3WUT - chains A and B of the 3 polymer chains in the assembly; structure by X-ray diffraction, 2.30 A resolution.

== Chain A (and B) ==
Name: Centrosomal protein of 55 kDa
Organism: Homo sapiens
Notes: chain B of this document is another copy of the same molecule, construct and numbering; everything in this record applies to it too
Reference sequence: Q53EZ4 (CEP55_HUMAN); residue numbers follow UniProt; this construct covers 160-217
Sequence (63 residues; each row starts with the number of its first residue):
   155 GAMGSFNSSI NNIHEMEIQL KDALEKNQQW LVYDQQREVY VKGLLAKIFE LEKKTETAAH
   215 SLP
Disordered / not traced: 155-158, 212-217 (chain B: 155-167, 212-217)
Differences from the reference sequence: expression tag (155-159)
Curated features (UniProtKB/Swiss-Prot):
  - mutagenesis: Trp184 (W184A: Abolishes interaction with PDCD6IP), Tyr187 (Y187A: Abolishes interaction with PDCD6IP), Asp188 (D188A: Diminishes interaction with PDCD6IP), Arg191 (R191A: Abolishes interaction with PDCD6IP), Glu192 (E192A: Abolishes interaction with PDCD6IP)

== How chain A and chain B interact ==
Contacting residue pairs (45; chain A residue first):
  Met170(A) - Met170(B)  hydrophobic
  Met170(A) - Leu174(B)  hydrophobic
  Glu171(A) - Met170(B)
  Gln173(A) - Leu174(B)
  Leu174(A) - Met170(B)
  Leu174(A) - Leu174(B)  hydrophobic
  Ala177(A) - Ala177(B)  hydrophobic
  Asn181(A) - Ala177(B)  hydrogen bond (side chain-backbone)
  Asn181(A) - Lys180(B)
  Asn181(A) - Asn181(B)  hydrogen bond
  Trp184(A) - Asn181(B)
  Trp184(A) - Trp184(B)  hydrophobic
  Trp184(A) - Leu185(B)  hydrophobic
  Trp184(A) - Asp188(B)
  Leu185(A) - Trp184(B)  hydrophobic
  Tyr187(A) - Asp188(B)
  Asp188(A) - Trp184(B)
  Asp188(A) - Tyr187(B)  hydrogen bond
  Arg191(A) - Asp188(B)  salt bridge
  Arg191(A) - Arg191(B)
  Arg191(A) - Glu192(B)  salt bridge
  Arg191(A) - Val195(B)
  Glu192(A) - Arg191(B)  salt bridge
  Tyr194(A) - Leu199(B)
  Val195(A) - Tyr194(B)  hydrophobic
  Val195(A) - Val195(B)  hydrophobic
  Val195(A) - Leu198(B)  hydrophobic
  Leu198(A) - Leu198(B)  hydrophobic
  Leu198(A) - Leu199(B)  hydrophobic
  Leu198(A) - Ile202(B)  hydrophobic
  Leu199(A) - Tyr194(B)
  Leu199(A) - Leu198(B)  hydrophobic
  Lys201(A) - Glu206(B)
  Ile202(A) - Leu198(B)  hydrophobic
  Ile202(A) - Lys201(B)
  Ile202(A) - Ile202(B)  hydrophobic
  Ile202(A) - Leu205(B)  hydrophobic
  Leu205(A) - Ile202(B)  hydrophobic
  Leu205(A) - Leu205(B)  hydrophobic
  Leu205(A) - Glu206(B)
  Glu206(A) - Lys201(B)  salt bridge
  Glu206(A) - Leu205(B)
  Lys208(A) - Thr209(B)  hydrogen bond (side chain-backbone)
  Thr209(A) - Leu205(B)
  Thr209(A) - Thr209(B)
Also at the interface, not in a pair above, chain A (23 interface residues in all): Lys180
Also at the interface, not in a pair above, chain B (23 interface residues in all): Glu171, Gln173, Lys208

== Summary ==
The chain A/chain B interface involves 23 residues from each chain, with 4 hydrogen bonds and 4 salt bridges.
Polar pairs include Arg191(A)-Asp188(B), Arg191(A)-Glu192(B) and Glu206(A)-Lys201(B). From UniProt: 5
mutagenesis sites on chain A.
Chain A and chain B are both Centrosomal protein of 55 kDa (Homo sapiens); the structure, Structure basis of
inactivating cell abscission, was determined by X-ray diffraction together with 3WUU and 3WUV from the same
study.
